Entry 6GAV (X-ray diffraction, 2.60 A resolution); this record covers chains A and B.

Chain A:
Molecule: DNA gyrase subunit B, DNA gyrase subunit A
Organism: Mycobacterium tuberculosis
Notes: EC 5.99.1.3
Reference sequence: chimeric construct of F6N7X0, P9WG47: residues 1-675 from F6N7X0 (F6N7X0_MYCTX) positions 12-686 (UniProt number = residue number + 11); residues 1001-1501 from P9WG47 positions 2-501 (offset varies)
Chain sequence (1179 residues; numbered 0 to 1501; 323 numbers in that range are skipped by the numbering (no residue carries them; nothing is unmodelled there); the number before each row is that of its first residue; numbering starts at 0):
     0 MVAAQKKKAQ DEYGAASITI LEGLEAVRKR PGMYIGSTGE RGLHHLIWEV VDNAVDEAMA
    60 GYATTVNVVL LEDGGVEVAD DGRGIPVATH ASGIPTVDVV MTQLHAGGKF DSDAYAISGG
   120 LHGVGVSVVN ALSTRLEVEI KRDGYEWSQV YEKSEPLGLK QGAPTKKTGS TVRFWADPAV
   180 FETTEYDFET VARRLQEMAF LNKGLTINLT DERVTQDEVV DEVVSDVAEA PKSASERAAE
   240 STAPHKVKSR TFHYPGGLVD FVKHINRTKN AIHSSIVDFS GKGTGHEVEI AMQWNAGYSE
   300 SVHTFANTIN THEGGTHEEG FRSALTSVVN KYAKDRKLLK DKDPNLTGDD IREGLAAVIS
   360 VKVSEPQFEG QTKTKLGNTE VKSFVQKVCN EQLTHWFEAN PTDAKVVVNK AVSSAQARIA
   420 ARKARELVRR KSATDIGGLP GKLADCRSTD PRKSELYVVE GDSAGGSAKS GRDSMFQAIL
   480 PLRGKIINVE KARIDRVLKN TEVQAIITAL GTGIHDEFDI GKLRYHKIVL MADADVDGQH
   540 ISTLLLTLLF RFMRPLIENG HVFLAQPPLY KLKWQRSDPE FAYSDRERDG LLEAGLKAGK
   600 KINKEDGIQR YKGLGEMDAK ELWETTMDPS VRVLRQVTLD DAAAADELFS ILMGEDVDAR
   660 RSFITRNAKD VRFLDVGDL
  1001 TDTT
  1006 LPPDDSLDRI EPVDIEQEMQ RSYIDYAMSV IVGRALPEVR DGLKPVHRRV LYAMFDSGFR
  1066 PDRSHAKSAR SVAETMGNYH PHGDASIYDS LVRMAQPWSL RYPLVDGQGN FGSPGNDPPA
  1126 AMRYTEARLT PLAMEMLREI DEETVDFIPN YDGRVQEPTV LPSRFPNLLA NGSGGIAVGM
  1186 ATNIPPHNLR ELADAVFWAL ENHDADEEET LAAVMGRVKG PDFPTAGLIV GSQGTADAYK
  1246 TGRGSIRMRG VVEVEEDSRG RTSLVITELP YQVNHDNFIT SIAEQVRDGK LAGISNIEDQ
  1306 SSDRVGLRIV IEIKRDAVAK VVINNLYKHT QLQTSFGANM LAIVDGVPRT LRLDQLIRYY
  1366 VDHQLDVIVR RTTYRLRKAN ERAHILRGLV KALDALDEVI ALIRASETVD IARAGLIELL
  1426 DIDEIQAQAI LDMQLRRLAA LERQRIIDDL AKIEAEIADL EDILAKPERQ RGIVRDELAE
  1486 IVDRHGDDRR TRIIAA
Not modelled in the structure: 0-24, 105-123, 334-342, 1006-1012
Sequence notes: initiating methionine (0); linker (676-678)
Curated features (UniProtKB/Swiss-Prot):
  - active site: Tyr1129 (O-(5'-phospho-DNA)-tyrosine intermediate)
  - modified residue: Thr1001 (N-acetylthreonine)
From the paper describing this entry:
  - conformationally variable residues (order/disorder transition): His104 to Val125

Chain B:
Molecule: DNA gyrase subunit B, DNA gyrase subunit A
Organism: Mycobacterium tuberculosis
Notes: EC 5.99.1.3
Reference sequence: chimeric construct of F6N7X0, P9WG47: residues 1-675 from F6N7X0 (F6N7X0_MYCTX) positions 12-686 (UniProt number = residue number + 11); residues 1001-1501 from P9WG47 positions 2-501 (offset varies)
Chain sequence (1179 residues; each row starts with the number of its first residue; note: 323 numbers in that range are skipped by the numbering (no residue carries them; nothing is unmodelled there); numbering starts at 0):
     0 MVAAQKKKAQ DEYGAASITI LEGLEAVRKR PGMYIGSTGE RGLHHLIWEV VDNAVDEAMA
    60 GYATTVNVVL LEDGGVEVAD DGRGIPVATH ASGIPTVDVV MTQLHAGGKF DSDAYAISGG
   120 LHGVGVSVVN ALSTRLEVEI KRDGYEWSQV YEKSEPLGLK QGAPTKKTGS TVRFWADPAV
   180 FETTEYDFET VARRLQEMAF LNKGLTINLT DERVTQDEVV DEVVSDVAEA PKSASERAAE
   240 STAPHKVKSR TFHYPGGLVD FVKHINRTKN AIHSSIVDFS GKGTGHEVEI AMQWNAGYSE
   300 SVHTFANTIN THEGGTHEEG FRSALTSVVN KYAKDRKLLK DKDPNLTGDD IREGLAAVIS
   360 VKVSEPQFEG QTKTKLGNTE VKSFVQKVCN EQLTHWFEAN PTDAKVVVNK AVSSAQARIA
   420 ARKARELVRR KSATDIGGLP GKLADCRSTD PRKSELYVVE GDSAGGSAKS GRDSMFQAIL
   480 PLRGKIINVE KARIDRVLKN TEVQAIITAL GTGIHDEFDI GKLRYHKIVL MADADVDGQH
   540 ISTLLLTLLF RFMRPLIENG HVFLAQPPLY KLKWQRSDPE FAYSDRERDG LLEAGLKAGK
   600 KINKEDGIQR YKGLGEMDAK ELWETTMDPS VRVLRQVTLD DAAAADELFS ILMGEDVDAR
   660 RSFITRNAKD VRFLDVGDL
  1001 TDT
  1005 TLPPDDSLDR IEPVDIEQEM QRSYIDYAMS VIVGRALPEV RDGLKPVHRR VLYAMFDSGF
  1065 RPDRSHAKSA RSVAETMGNY HPHGDASIYD SLVRMAQPWS LRYPLVDGQG NFGSPGNDPP
  1125 AAMRYTEARL TPLAMEMLRE IDEETVDFIP NYDGRVQEPT VLPSRFPNLL ANGSGGIAVG
  1185 MATNIPPHNL RELADAVFWA LENHDADEEE TLAAVMGRVK GPDFPTAGLI VGSQGTADAY
  1245 KTGRGSIRMR GVVEVEEDSR GRTSLVITEL PYQVNHDNFI TSIAEQVRDG KLAGISNIED
  1305 QSSDRVGLRI VIEIKRDAVA KVVINNLYKH TQLQTSFGAN MLAIVDGVPR TLRLDQLIRY
  1365 YVDHQLDVIV RRTTYRLRKA NERAHILRGL VKALDALDEV IALIRASETV DIARAGLIEL
  1425 LDIDEIQAQA ILDMQLRRLA ALERQRIIDD LAKIEAEIAD LEDILAKPER QRGIVRDELA
  1485 EIVDRHGDDR RTRIIAA
Not modelled in the structure: 0-24, 105-123, 242-244, 334-340, 431-432, 1005-1010
Sequence notes: initiating methionine (0); linker (676-678)
Curated features (UniProtKB/Swiss-Prot):
  - active site: Tyr1129 (O-(5'-phospho-DNA)-tyrosine intermediate)
  - modified residue: Thr1001 (N-acetylthreonine)

Chain A / chain B interface:
Pairs across the interface (238):
  Ala432(A) with Arg1292(B)
  Thr433(A) with Val1291(B); Arg1292(B)
  Asp434(A) with Arg1292(B)
  Ile435(A) with Val1291(B), hydrophobic; Ile1299(B); Ser1300(B); Asn1301(B); Ile1302(B), hydrophobic
  Gly436(A) with Asn1301(B), hydrogen bond (backbone-side chain)
  Pro439(A) with Ile1284(B), hydrophobic; Thr1285(B); Ala1288(B), hydrophobic
  Gly440(A) with Asp1281(B); Ile1284(B); Thr1285(B)
  Ala443(A) with Asp1304(B)
  Asp444(A) with Glu1303(B); Asp1304(B), hydrogen bond (backbone-backbone); Gln1305(B)
  Cys445(A) with Glu1303(B)
  Arg446(A) with Glu1260(B), salt bridge; Gln1305(B); Arg1313(B)
  Gly460(A) with Pro1123(B)
  Asp461(A) with Pro1123(B); Pro1124(B); Ala1125(B)
  Ser462(A) with Asn1115(B), hydrogen bond (backbone-side chain); Ala1125(B)
  Ala463(A) with Asn1115(B)
  Gly464(A) with Asn1115(B); Asp1122(B)
  Gly465(A) with Asn1115(B); Gly1117(B); Asp1122(B)
  Ser466(A) with Asn1115(B), hydrogen bond (backbone-side chain)
  Lys468(A) with Asp1122(B), salt bridge; Asp1281(B), salt bridge; Asp1304(B), salt bridge; Ser1306(B); Ser1307(B)
  Ser469(A) with Ser1307(B); Asp1308(B), hydrogen bond (backbone-backbone)
  Gly470(A) with Arg1309(B), hydrogen bond (backbone-side chain)
  Arg471(A) with Asp1304(B), hydrogen bond (side chain-backbone); Gln1305(B); Ser1306(B), hydrogen bond (side chain-backbone); Ser1307(B); Arg1309(B), hydrogen bond (backbone-side chain)
  Asp472(A) with Arg1309(B), salt bridge
  Ser473(A) with Gln1305(B), hydrogen bond (side chain-backbone); Ser1307(B), hydrogen bond; Val1310(B)
  Pro480(A) with Asp1122(B)
  Arg482(A) with Asn1121(B); Asp1122(B), salt bridge; Asp1281(B), salt bridge
  Asp534(A) with Arg1128(B), salt bridge; Tyr1129(B), hydrogen bond
  Asp536(A) with Arg1128(B), salt bridge
  Lys570(A) with Gln1113(B)
  Lys572(A) with Glu1131(B), salt bridge
  Gln608(A) with Lys1072(B); Glu1131(B), hydrogen bond
  Lys611(A) with Tyr1129(B)
  Gly612(A) with Tyr1129(B)
  Gly614(A) with Gly1114(B); Asn1115(B), hydrogen bond (backbone-backbone); Ala1125(B); Thr1130(B)
  Glu615(A) with Lys1072(B), salt bridge; Gln1113(B); Gly1114(B); Tyr1129(B)
  Met616(A) with Gly1114(B); Asn1115(B)
  Asp617(A) with Gly1112(B); Gln1113(B); Gly1114(B), hydrogen bond (side chain-backbone)
  Ala618(A) with Asp1308(B)
  Glu620(A) with Gln1113(B)
  Trp622(A) with Arg1309(B)
  Lys1072(A) with Gln608(B); Glu615(B), salt bridge; Tyr1156(B); Asp1157(B)
  Ala1074(A) with Gly1082(B); Pro1086(B), hydrophobic; Tyr1156(B)
  Arg1075(A) with Gly1082(B); Tyr1156(B); Asp1157(B), salt bridge; Arg1159(B)
  Val1077(A) with Met1081(B), hydrophobic
  Ala1078(A) with Ala1078(B); Met1081(B); Gly1082(B)
  Met1081(A) with Val1077(B), hydrophobic; Ala1078(B), hydrophobic; Met1081(B), hydrophobic; Met1127(B), hydrophobic
  Gly1082(A) with Ala1074(B); Arg1075(B); Ala1078(B)
  Pro1086(A) with Ala1074(B), hydrophobic; Arg1128(B)
  His1087(A) with Met1127(B); Arg1128(B)
  Gly1088(A) with Asp1089(B)
  Asp1089(A) with Gly1088(B); Asp1089(B), hydrogen bond (side chain-backbone)
  Gln1113(A) with Lys570(B); Asp617(B)
  Gly1114(A) with Gly614(B); Glu615(B); Met616(B); Asp617(B), hydrogen bond (backbone-side chain)
  Asn1115(A) with Ser462(B), hydrogen bond (side chain-backbone); Ala463(B); Gly464(B); Gly465(B); Ser466(B), hydrogen bond (side chain-backbone); Gly614(B), hydrogen bond (backbone-backbone); Met616(B)
  Gly1117(A) with Gly465(B)
  Asn1121(A) with Arg482(B)
  Asp1122(A) with Gly464(B); Gly465(B); Lys468(B), salt bridge; Pro480(B); Arg482(B), salt bridge
  Pro1123(A) with Asp461(B)
  Ala1125(A) with Asp461(B); Ser462(B); Gly614(B)
  Met1127(A) with Met1081(B), hydrophobic; His1087(B)
  Arg1128(A) with Asp534(B), salt bridge; Pro1086(B); His1087(B)
  Tyr1129(A) with Asp534(B), hydrogen bond; Lys611(B); Gly612(B); Glu615(B)
  Thr1130(A) with Gly614(B)
  Glu1131(A) with Gln608(B)
  Tyr1156(A) with Lys1072(B); Ala1074(B); Arg1075(B)
  Asp1157(A) with Lys1072(B); Arg1075(B), salt bridge
  Arg1159(A) with Arg1075(B)
  Glu1260(A) with Arg446(B), salt bridge
  Asp1281(A) with Gly440(B); Lys468(B), salt bridge; Arg482(B), salt bridge
  Ile1284(A) with Pro439(B), hydrophobic; Gly440(B)
  Thr1285(A) with Pro439(B); Gly440(B)
  Ala1288(A) with Pro439(B), hydrophobic
  Val1291(A) with Thr433(B); Ile435(B), hydrophobic
  Arg1292(A) with Thr433(B)
  Ile1299(A) with Ile435(B), hydrophobic
  Ser1300(A) with Ile435(B)
  Asn1301(A) with Ile435(B)
  Glu1303(A) with Asp444(B); Cys445(B)
  Asp1304(A) with Ala443(B); Asp444(B), hydrogen bond (backbone-backbone); Lys468(B), salt bridge; Arg471(B), hydrogen bond (backbone-side chain)
  Gln1305(A) with Asp444(B); Arg446(B); Arg471(B); Ser473(B), hydrogen bond (backbone-side chain)
  Ser1306(A) with Lys468(B); Arg471(B), hydrogen bond (backbone-side chain)
  Ser1307(A) with Lys468(B); Ser469(B); Arg471(B); Ser473(B), hydrogen bond
  Asp1308(A) with Ser469(B), hydrogen bond (backbone-backbone); Ala618(B)
  Arg1309(A) with Gly470(B), hydrogen bond (side chain-backbone); Arg471(B), hydrogen bond (side chain-backbone); Asp472(B), salt bridge; Trp622(B)
  Val1310(A) with Ser473(B)
  Arg1313(A) with Arg446(B)
  Leu1401(A) with Arg1409(B)
  Asp1402(A) with Arg1409(B), salt bridge
  Ile1405(A) with Ile1405(B), hydrophobic
  Ile1408(A) with Leu1440(B); Leu1443(B); Ala1444(B)
  Arg1409(A) with Leu1401(B); Asp1402(B), salt bridge; Leu1443(B); Arg1448(B), hydrogen bond (backbone-side chain)
  Ser1411(A) with Ala1445(B), hydrogen bond (backbone-backbone)
  Glu1412(A) with Ala1444(B); Ala1445(B), hydrogen bond (backbone-backbone); Leu1446(B), hydrogen bond (backbone-backbone)
  Thr1413(A) with Leu1446(B)
  Val1414(A) with Arg1441(B)
  Gln1433(A) with Arg1441(B), hydrogen bond
  Ile1435(A) with Leu1440(B)
  Leu1436(A) with Gln1439(B); Leu1440(B), hydrogen bond (backbone-backbone); Arg1441(B), hydrogen bond (backbone-backbone)
  Asp1437(A) with Gln1439(B), hydrogen bond (backbone-side chain); Arg1441(B), salt bridge
  Met1438(A) with Gln1439(B); Leu1440(B), hydrogen bond (backbone-backbone)
  Gln1439(A) with Leu1436(B); Asp1437(B), hydrogen bond (side chain-backbone); Met1438(B)
  Leu1440(A) with Ile1408(B); Ile1435(B); Leu1436(B), hydrogen bond (backbone-backbone); Met1438(B), hydrogen bond (backbone-backbone); Leu1440(B), hydrophobic
  Arg1441(A) with Val1414(B); Gln1433(B), hydrogen bond; Leu1436(B), hydrogen bond (backbone-backbone); Asp1437(B), salt bridge
  Leu1443(A) with Ile1408(B); Arg1409(B)
  Ala1444(A) with Ile1408(B); Ser1411(B)
  Ala1445(A) with Ser1411(B), hydrogen bond (backbone-backbone); Glu1412(B)
  Leu1446(A) with Glu1412(B), hydrogen bond (backbone-backbone)
  Glu1447(A) with Val1414(B)
  Arg1448(A) with Arg1409(B), hydrogen bond (side chain-backbone)
Also at the interface, not in a pair above, chain A (116 interface residues in all): Asp532, Gly1112, Ser1118, Pro1124, Ala1126, Ile1302, Arg1418
Also at the interface, not in a pair above, chain B (113 interface residues in all): Asp434, Gly460, Asp532, Asp536, Glu620, Asn1083, Ser1118, Ala1126, Thr1413, Glu1447

Summary:
116 residues of chain A face 113 of chain B across their interface, with 46 hydrogen bonds and 26 salt
bridges. Polar contacts include Arg446(A)-Glu1260(B), Lys468(A)-Asp1122(B) and Lys468(A)-Asp1281(B). From
UniProt: active-site residue Tyr1129(A) on chain A; active-site residue Tyr1129(B) on chain B. The paper
reports conformational variability at His104(A).
Chain A and chain B are both DNA gyrase subunit B, DNA gyrase subunit A (Mycobacterium tuberculosis); the
structure, Extremely 'open' clamp structure of DNA gyrase: role of the Corynebacteriales GyrB specific insert,
was determined by X-ray diffraction together with 6GAU from the same study.
